PDB entry 9KNV | electron microscopy, 3.30 A resolution | chains B and D of the 4 polymer chains in the assembly

Chain B (and D):
Molecule: Phosphoprotein
From: Measles virus strain Ichinose-B95a
Notes: chain D of this document is another copy of the same molecule, construct and numbering; everything in this record applies to it too
Reference sequence: Q9WMB4 (PHOSP_MEASC); numbering as in UniProt (aligned over 1-507)
Amino-acid sequence (507 residues; numbered 1 to 507; the number before each row is that of its first residue):
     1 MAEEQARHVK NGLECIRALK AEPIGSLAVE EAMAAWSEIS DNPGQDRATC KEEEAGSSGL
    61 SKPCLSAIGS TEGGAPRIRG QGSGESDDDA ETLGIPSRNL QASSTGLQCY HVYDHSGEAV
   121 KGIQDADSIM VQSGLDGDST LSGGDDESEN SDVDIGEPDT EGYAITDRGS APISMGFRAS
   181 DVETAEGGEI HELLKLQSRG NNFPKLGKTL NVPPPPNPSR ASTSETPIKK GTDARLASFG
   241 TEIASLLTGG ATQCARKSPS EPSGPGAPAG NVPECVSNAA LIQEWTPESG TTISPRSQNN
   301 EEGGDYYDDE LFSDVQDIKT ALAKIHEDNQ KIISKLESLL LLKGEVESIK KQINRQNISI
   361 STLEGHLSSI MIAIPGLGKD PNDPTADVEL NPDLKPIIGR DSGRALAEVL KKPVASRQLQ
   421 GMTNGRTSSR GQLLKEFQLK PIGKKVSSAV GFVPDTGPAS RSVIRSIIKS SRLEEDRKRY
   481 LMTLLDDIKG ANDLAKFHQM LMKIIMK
Unresolved in the structure: 1-352, 381-507 (chain D: 1-351, 393-507)
Curated features (UniProtKB/Swiss-Prot):
  - region (Interaction with the L polymerase): S361 to L377, P396 to L410
  - modified residue (Phosphoserine): S86, S151

How chain B and chain D interact:
Contacting residue pairs - 10 pairs, chain B then chain D:
  N357(B) - R355(D)
  N357(B) - Q356(D)
  S361(B) - S359(D)
  E364(B) - T362(D)
  E364(B) - L363(D)
  E364(B) - H366(D)
  L367(B) - H366(D)
  S368(B) - H366(D)
  I370(B) - I370(D)  hydrophobic
  I372(B) - I374(D)  hydrophobic
Other interface residues (no listed pair), chain B (10 interface residues in all): I353, I360, L363
Other interface residues (no listed pair), chain D (10 interface residues in all): Q352, L367

Overview:
The chain B/chain D interface involves 10 residues from each chain.
Chain B and chain D are both Phosphoprotein (Measles virus strain Ichinose-B95a); the structure, AS-136A-bound
measles virus L-P complex, was determined by electron microscopy together with 9KNQ, 9KNT and 9KNZ from the
same study.
